PDB entry 5KD4 | X-ray diffraction, 3.05 A resolution | chains A and P of the 3 polymer chains in the assembly

Chain A:
Name: H-2 class I histocompatibility antigen, D-D alpha chain
Source organism: Mus musculus
UniProt: P01900 (HA12_MOUSE); residues 2-277 here correspond to UniProt positions 26-301 (UniProt number = residue number + 24)
Amino-acid sequence (277 residues; numbered 1 to 277; the number before each row is that of its first residue):
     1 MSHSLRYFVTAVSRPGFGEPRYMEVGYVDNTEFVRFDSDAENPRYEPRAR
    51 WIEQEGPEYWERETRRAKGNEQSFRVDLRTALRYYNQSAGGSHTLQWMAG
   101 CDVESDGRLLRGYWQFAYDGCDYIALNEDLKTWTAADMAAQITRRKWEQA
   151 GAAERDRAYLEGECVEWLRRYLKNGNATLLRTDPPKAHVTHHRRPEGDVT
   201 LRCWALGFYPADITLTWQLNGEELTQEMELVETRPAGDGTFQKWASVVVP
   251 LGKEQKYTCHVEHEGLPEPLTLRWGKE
Not modelled in the structure: 1, 275-277
Cystine bridges: C101-C164, C203-C259
Differences from the reference sequence: initiating methionine (1)

Chain P:
Name: Peptide of HIV gp120 MN isolate, PVI10 (IGPGRAFYVI)
Source organism: Human immunodeficiency virus 1
Amino-acid sequence (10 residues; row label = number of the first residue in the row):
     1 IGPGRAFYVI

Interface between chain A and chain P:
Pairs across the interface (42; chain A residue first):
  Y7(A) with I1(P), hydrogen bond (side chain-backbone); G2(P)
  Y59(A) with I1(P), hydrophobic
  R62(A) with I1(P)
  E63(A) with I1(P); G2(P)
  R66(A) with G2(P); P3(P), hydrogen bond (side chain-backbone)
  G69(A) with F7(P)
  N70(A) with P3(P), hydrogen bond (side chain-backbone); G4(P); R5(P), hydrogen bond (side chain-backbone)
  Q72(A) with F7(P)
  S73(A) with R5(P); F7(P)
  F74(A) with R5(P)
  V76(A) with V9(P), hydrophobic
  D77(A) with R5(P), salt bridge; V9(P); I10(P), hydrogen bond (side chain-backbone)
  T80(A) with I10(P), hydrogen bond (side chain-backbone)
  Y84(A) with I10(P), hydrogen bond (side chain-backbone)
  W97(A) with P3(P), hydrophobic; R5(P)
  A99(A) with P3(P), hydrophobic
  W114(A) with P3(P), hydrophobic
  F116(A) with R5(P)
  T143(A) with I10(P)
  K146(A) with V9(P), hydrogen bond (side chain-backbone); I10(P), hydrogen bond (side chain-backbone)
  W147(A) with R5(P); Y8(P); V9(P), hydrogen bond (side chain-backbone); I10(P), hydrophobic
  A152(A) with Y8(P), hydrophobic
  R155(A) with Y8(P), hydrogen bond
  Y159(A) with I1(P), hydrogen bond (side chain-backbone); G2(P); P3(P)
  E163(A) with I1(P)
  W167(A) with I1(P)
  Y171(A) with I1(P), hydrogen bond (side chain-backbone)
Interface residues without a listed pair, chain A (30 interface residues in all): L5, Y123, A150
Interface residues without a listed pair, chain P (10 interface residues in all): A6

Overview:
30 residues of chain A face 10 of chain P across their interface; the contacts include 13 hydrogen bonds and 1
salt bridge. Among the polar pairs are D77(A)-R5(P), Y7(A)-I1(P) and R66(A)-P3(P).
Here chain A is H-2 class I histocompatibility antigen, D-D alpha chain (Mus musculus) and chain P is Peptide
of HIV gp120 MN isolate, PVI10 (IGPGRAFYVI) (Human immunodeficiency virus 1). Entry 5KD4 (Crystal Structure of
Murine MHC-I H-2Dd in complex with Murine Beta2-Microglobulin and a Variant of Peptide ...) was determined by
X-ray diffraction, deposited together with 5KD7 and 5T7G.
